PDB entry 1HR0 | X-ray diffraction, 3.20 A resolution | chains A and H of the 23 polymer chains in the assembly

Chain A:
Molecule: 16S ribosomal RNA
Source organism: Thermus thermophilus
Sequence (1522 nucleotides; row label = number of the first residue in the row; note: 42 numbers in that range are skipped by the numbering (no residue carries them; nothing is unmodelled there); a row labelled like 190A-190L holds insertion residues (190A, then the next letters in order); numbering starts at 0):
     0 UUUGUUGGAGAGUUUGAUCCUGGCUCAGGGUGAACGCUGGCGGCGUGCCU
    50 AAGACAUGCAAGUCGUGCGGG
    73 CCGCGGGGUUUU
    88 ACUCCG
    95 UGGUC
   101 AGCGGCGGACGGGUGAGUAACGCGUGGGU
  129A G
   130 ACCUACCCGGAAGAGGGGGACAACCCGGGGAAACUCGGGCUAAUCCCCCA
   180 UGUGGACCCGC
190A-190L CCCUUGGGGUGU
   191 GUCCAAAGGGCUUU
   216 GCCCGCUUCCGGAUGGGCCCGCGUCCCAUCAGCUAGUUGGUGGGGUAAUG
   266 GCCCACCAAGGCGACGACGGGUAGCCGGUCUGAGAGGAUGGCCGGCCACA
   316 GGGGCACUGAGACACGGGCCCCACUCCUACGGGAGGCAGCAGUUAGGAAU
   366 CUUCCGCAAUGGGCGCAAGCCUGACGGAGCGACGCCGCUUGGAGGAAGAA
   416 GCCCUUCGGGGUGUAAACUCCUGAA
   442 CCCGGGACGAAACCCCCGACGA
   474 GGGGACUGACGGUACCGGG
   494 GUAAUAGCGCCGGCCAACUCCGUGCCAGCAGCCGCGGUAAUACGGAGGGC
   544 GCGAGCGUUACCCGGAUUCACUGGGCGUAAAGGGCGUGUAGGCGGCCUGG
   594 GGCGUCCCAUGUGAAAGACCACGGCUCAACCGUGGGGGAGCGUGGGAUAC
   644 GCUCAGGCUAGACGGUGGGAGAGGGUGGUGGAAUUCCCGGAGUAGCGGUG
   694 AAAUGCGCAGAUACCGGGAGGAACGCCGAUGGCGAAGGCAGCCACCUGGU
   744 CCACCCGUGACGCUGAGGCGCGAAAGCGUGGGGAGCAAACCGGAUUAGAU
   794 ACCCGGGUAGUCCACGCCCUAAACGAUGCGCGCUAGGUCUCUGGGUCU
   848 CCUGGGGGCCGAAGCUAACGCGUUAAGCGCGCCGCCUGGGGAGUACGGCC
   898 GCAAGGCUGAAACUCAAAGGAAUUGACGGGGGCCCGCACAAGCGGUGGAG
   948 CAUGUGGUUUAAUUCGAAGCAACGCGAAGAACCUUACCAGGCCUUGACAU
   998 GCUAGG
 1003A G
  1004 AACCCGGGUGAAAGCCUGGGGUGCCCC
1030A-1030D GCGA
  1031 GGGGAGCCCUAGCACAGGUGCUGCAUGGCCGUCGUCAGCUCGUGCCGUGA
  1081 GGUGUUGGGUUAAGUCCCGCAACGAGCGCAACCCCCGCCGUUAGUUGCCA
  1131 GCGGUUCGGCCGGGCACUCUAACGGGACUGCCCGCGAAA
  1171 GCGGGAGGAAGGAGGGGACGACGUCUGGUCAGCAUGGCCCUUACGGCCUG
  1221 GGCGACACACGUGCUACAAUGCCCACUACAAAGCGAUGCCACCCGGCAAC
  1271 GGGGAGCUAAUCGCAAAAAGGUGGGCCCAGUUCGGAUUGGGGUCUGCAAC
  1321 CCGACCCCAUGAAGCCGGAAUCGCUAGUAAUCGCGGAUCAG
 1361A C
  1362 CAUGCCGCGGUGAAUACGUUCCCGGGCCUUGUACACACCGCCCGUCACGC
  1412 CAUGGGAGCGGGCUCUACCCGAAGUCGCCGGG
  1446 AGCCUACGGG
  1459 CAGGCGCCGAGGGUAGGGCCCGUGACUGGGGCGAAGUCGUAACAAGGUAG
  1509 CUGUACCGGAAGGUGCGGCUGGAUCACCUCCUUUCU
Disordered / not traced: 0-4, 1535-1544
Metal / ion sites: Mg2+ site 1: G11, U12; Mg2+ site 2 near G21 (its only coordinating residue here); Mg2+ site 3: A116, G117, G289; Mg2+ site 4: U182, G183; Mg2+ site 5 near A195 (its only coordinating residue here); Mg2+ site 6: G299, G558; Mg2+ site 7 near G324 (its only coordinating residue here); Mg2+ site 8 near C352 (its only coordinating residue here); Mg2+ site 9: C372, U375, G376, U387; Mg2+ site 10 near A509 (its only coordinating residue here); Mg2+ site 11: U516, A533; Mg2+ site 12: A520 (shared with 1 residue of chain W); 38 more Mg2+ sites not listed

Chain H:
Protein: 30S ribosomal protein S8
Source organism: Thermus thermophilus
UniProt: P24319 (RS8_THETH); numbering as in UniProt (aligned over 1-138)
Amino-acid sequence (138 residues; row label = number of the first residue in the row):
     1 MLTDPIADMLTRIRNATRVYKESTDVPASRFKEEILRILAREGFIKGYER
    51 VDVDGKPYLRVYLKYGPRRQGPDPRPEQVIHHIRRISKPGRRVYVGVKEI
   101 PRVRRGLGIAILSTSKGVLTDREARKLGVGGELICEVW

Interface between chain A and chain H:
Residue-residue contacts (75; chain A residue first):
  C564(A) with Arg91(H), hydrogen bond to the sugar
  C586(A) with Pro89(H), phosphate contact; Gly90(H), sugar contact
  G587(A) with Met1(H), base contact; Thr3(H), sugar contact; Pro89(H), phosphate contact; Arg92(H), salt bridge to the phosphate
  G588(A) with Met1(H), sugar contact; Leu2(H), sugar contact; Pro5(H), phosphate contact
  C589(A) with Pro5(H), phosphate contact; Ala28(H), sugar contact; Ser29(H), phosphate contact; Lys32(H), salt bridge to the phosphate
  C590(A) with Ser29(H), phosphate contact; Arg30(H), hydrogen bond to the phosphate
  U591(A) with Arg30(H), salt bridge to the phosphate
  G597(A) with Tyr94(H), hydrogen bond to the base
  U598(A) with Tyr94(H), phosphate contact
  C599(A) with Val95(H), sugar contact; Gly96(H), phosphate contact; Val97(H), phosphate contact; Ser115(H), base contact; Val129(H), sugar contact; Gly130(H), hydrogen bond to the sugar; Gly131(H), sugar contact
  C600(A) with Gly96(H), phosphate contact; Val97(H), hydrogen bond to the phosphate; Gly128(H), sugar contact; Val129(H), sugar contact
  A640(A) with Ser115(H), hydrogen bond to the sugar
  U641(A) with Ser115(H), sugar contact
  A642(A) with Phe31(H), sugar contact; Ser113(H), hydrogen bond to the sugar; Thr114(H), hydrogen bond to the base; Ser115(H), base contact; Gly117(H), sugar contact; Val118(H), sugar contact
  C643(A) with Phe31(H), sugar contact; Ser113(H), hydrogen bond to the sugar; Glu132(H), hydrogen bond to the sugar
  G644(A) with Arg92(H), sugar contact
  A653(A) with Lys56(H), salt bridge to the phosphate
  A753(A) with Met1(H), base contact
  G755(A) with Met1(H), sugar contact
  G823(A) with Thr3(H), base contact
  C824(A) with Met1(H), sugar contact
  G825(A) with Asp8(H), hydrogen bond to the sugar; Thr11(H), base contact; Arg12(H), hydrogen bond to the sugar
  C826(A) with Arg12(H), sugar contact; Asn15(H), hydrogen bond to the base
  U827(A) with Asn15(H), sugar contact; Val19(H), sugar contact
  A828(A) with Lys21(H), phosphate contact
  A859(A) with Val19(H), base contact
  A860(A) with Arg18(H), sugar contact; Val19(H), sugar contact; Arg75(H), hydrogen bond to the phosphate
  G861(A) with Arg75(H), salt bridge to the phosphate
  G874(A) with Asn15(H), base contact
  C875(A) with Thr11(H), base contact; Arg14(H), hydrogen bond to the sugar; Asn15(H), hydrogen bond to the base
  G876(A) with Ala7(H), sugar contact; Thr11(H), hydrogen bond to the sugar; Arg14(H), salt bridge to the phosphate
  C877(A) with Thr3(H), hydrogen bond to the sugar; Asp4(H), sugar contact; Lys88(H), phosphate contact; Pro89(H), sugar contact
  G878(A) with Thr3(H), hydrogen bond to the sugar; Lys88(H), salt bridge to the phosphate; Pro89(H), phosphate contact
  C879(A) with Gly90(H), phosphate contact
Also at the interface, not in a pair above, chain A (36 interface residues in all): U652, G654
Also at the interface, not in a pair above, chain H (43 interface residues in all): Pro57, Lys98, Lys116

Summary:
36 residues of chain A face 43 of chain H across their interface; the contacts include 19 hydrogen bonds and 7
salt bridges. Among the polar pairs are G597(A)-Tyr94(H), A642(A)-Thr114(H) and C826(A)-Asn15(H). G11(A) and
U12(A) coordinate Mg2+ site 1.
Here chain A is 16S ribosomal RNA and chain H is 30S ribosomal protein S8, both from Thermus thermophilus.
Entry 1HR0 (Crystal structure of initiation factor IF1 bound to the 30S ribosomal subunit) was determined by
X-ray diffraction.
